Entry 7VAO (electron microscopy, 3.40 A resolution); this record covers chains G and H of the 12 polymer chains in the assembly.

[Chain G]
Protein: V-type ATP synthase subunit D
Organism: Thermus thermophilus HB8
Reference sequence: O87880 (VATD_THET8); residues 1-223 here = UniProt positions 1-223
Chain sequence (223 residues; numbered 1 to 223; the number before each row is that of its first residue):
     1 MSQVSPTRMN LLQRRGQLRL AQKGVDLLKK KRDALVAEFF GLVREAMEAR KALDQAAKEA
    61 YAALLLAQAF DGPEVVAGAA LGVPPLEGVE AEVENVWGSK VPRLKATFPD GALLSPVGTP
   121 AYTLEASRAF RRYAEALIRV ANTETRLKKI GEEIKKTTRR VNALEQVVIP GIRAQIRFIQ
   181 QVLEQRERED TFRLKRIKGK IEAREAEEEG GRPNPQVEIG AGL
Unresolved in the structure: 1-3, 210-223

[Chain H]
Protein: V-type ATP synthase subunit F
Organism: Thermus thermophilus HB8
Reference sequence: P74903 (VATF_THET8); residues 1-104 here = UniProt positions 1-104
Chain sequence (104 residues; numbered 1 to 104; the number before each row is that of its first residue):
     1 MAVIADPETA QGFRLAGLEG YGASSAEEAQ SLLETLVERG GYALVAVDEA LLPDPERAVE
    61 RLMRGRDLPV LLPIAGLKEA FQGHDVEGYM RELVRKTIGF DIKL

[Chain G / chain H interface]
Contacting residue pairs (56):
  Phe-39(G) / Thr-97(H)
  Phe-40(G) / Ile-102(H)  hydrophobic
  Val-43(G) / Met-90(H)
  Ala-46(G) / Met-90(H)  hydrophobic
  Met-47(G) / Val-86(H)
  Met-47(G) / Met-90(H)
  Arg-50(G) / Leu-72(H)
  Arg-50(G) / Pro-73(H)
  Arg-50(G) / Tyr-89(H)
  Lys-51(G) / Val-86(H)
  Lys-51(G) / Glu-87(H)  salt bridge
  Asp-54(G) / Ala-75(H)
  Asp-54(G) / His-84(H)  hydrogen bond (side chain-backbone)
  Ala-57(G) / Leu-77(H)
  Lys-58(G) / Ala-80(H)
  Tyr-61(G) / Leu-77(H)  hydrophobic
  Tyr-61(G) / Lys-78(H)
  Tyr-61(G) / Phe-81(H)  hydrophobic
  Ala-62(G) / Phe-81(H)  hydrophobic
  Leu-64(G) / Glu-8(H)
  Leu-64(G) / Gly-12(H)
  Leu-64(G) / Leu-15(H)  hydrophobic
  Val-83(G) / Arg-14(H)  hydrogen bond (backbone-backbone)
  Val-83(G) / Leu-15(H)
  Val-83(G) / Gly-17(H)
  Pro-84(G) / Gly-17(H)
  Pro-85(G) / Gly-17(H)
  Pro-85(G) / Glu-19(H)
  Leu-86(G) / Met-1(H)
  Glu-87(G) / Met-1(H)  hydrogen bond (side chain-backbone)
  Glu-87(G) / Gly-41(H)
  Glu-87(G) / Tyr-42(H)
  Glu-87(G) / Ala-43(H)  hydrogen bond (side chain-backbone)
  Val-89(G) / Met-1(H)  hydrophobic
  Val-89(G) / Ala-43(H)  hydrophobic
  Ala-91(G) / Leu-68(H)  hydrophobic
  Pro-102(G) / Asp-67(H)
  Phe-108(G) / Met-1(H)  hydrophobic
  Phe-108(G) / Ala-16(H)
  Phe-130(G) / Gly-12(H)
  Phe-130(G) / Ala-16(H)  hydrophobic
  Tyr-133(G) / Phe-13(H)  hydrophobic
  Tyr-133(G) / Ile-74(H)
  Leu-137(G) / Leu-44(H)  hydrophobic
  Leu-137(G) / Leu-72(H)
  Leu-137(G) / Ile-74(H)  hydrophobic
  Val-140(G) / Leu-72(H)  hydrophobic
  Ala-141(G) / Leu-72(H)  hydrophobic
  Glu-144(G) / Leu-72(H)
  Glu-144(G) / Pro-73(H)
  Glu-144(G) / Tyr-89(H)  hydrogen bond
  Leu-147(G) / Leu-93(H)  hydrophobic
  Lys-148(G) / Glu-56(H)  salt bridge
  Gly-151(G) / Thr-97(H)
  Lys-155(G) / Lys-96(H)
  Lys-155(G) / Thr-97(H)
Interface residues without a listed pair, chain G (42 interface residues in all): Leu-65, Gln-68, Gly-82, Gly-88, Leu-104, Asp-110, Leu-113, Ala-126, Ser-127, Arg-131
Interface residues without a listed pair, chain H (40 interface residues in all): Thr-9, Gln-11, Ala-46, Val-70, Gly-83, Val-94, Ile-98

[Overview]
42 residues of chain G and 40 residues of chain H are in contact; the contacts include 5 hydrogen bonds and 2
salt bridges. Among the polar pairs are Lys-51(G)/Glu-87(H), Lys-148(G)/Glu-56(H) and Asp-54(G)/His-84(H).
Chain G is V-type ATP synthase subunit D and chain H is V-type ATP synthase subunit F, both from Thermus
thermophilus HB8; the structure, V1EG of V/A-ATPase from Thermus thermophilus, high ATP, state2-2, was
determined by electron microscopy (same publication as 7VAI, 7VAJ, 7VAK, 7VAL, 7VAM, 7VAN and 11 further
entries).
